8H8C - chains B and A of the 4 polymer chains in the assembly; structure by electron microscopy, 3.36 A resolution.

Chain B (and A):
Name: Putative Rhs-family protein
From: Vibrio parahaemolyticus serotype O3:K6 (strain RIMD 2210633)
Notes: chain A of this document is another copy of the same molecule, construct and numbering; everything in this record applies to it too
UniProt: Q87PI5 (Q87PI5_VIBPA); numbering as in UniProt (aligned over 1-1131)
Sequence (1152 residues; row label = number of the first residue in the row; numbers below 1 keep their minus sign (Met-20 is residue -20)):
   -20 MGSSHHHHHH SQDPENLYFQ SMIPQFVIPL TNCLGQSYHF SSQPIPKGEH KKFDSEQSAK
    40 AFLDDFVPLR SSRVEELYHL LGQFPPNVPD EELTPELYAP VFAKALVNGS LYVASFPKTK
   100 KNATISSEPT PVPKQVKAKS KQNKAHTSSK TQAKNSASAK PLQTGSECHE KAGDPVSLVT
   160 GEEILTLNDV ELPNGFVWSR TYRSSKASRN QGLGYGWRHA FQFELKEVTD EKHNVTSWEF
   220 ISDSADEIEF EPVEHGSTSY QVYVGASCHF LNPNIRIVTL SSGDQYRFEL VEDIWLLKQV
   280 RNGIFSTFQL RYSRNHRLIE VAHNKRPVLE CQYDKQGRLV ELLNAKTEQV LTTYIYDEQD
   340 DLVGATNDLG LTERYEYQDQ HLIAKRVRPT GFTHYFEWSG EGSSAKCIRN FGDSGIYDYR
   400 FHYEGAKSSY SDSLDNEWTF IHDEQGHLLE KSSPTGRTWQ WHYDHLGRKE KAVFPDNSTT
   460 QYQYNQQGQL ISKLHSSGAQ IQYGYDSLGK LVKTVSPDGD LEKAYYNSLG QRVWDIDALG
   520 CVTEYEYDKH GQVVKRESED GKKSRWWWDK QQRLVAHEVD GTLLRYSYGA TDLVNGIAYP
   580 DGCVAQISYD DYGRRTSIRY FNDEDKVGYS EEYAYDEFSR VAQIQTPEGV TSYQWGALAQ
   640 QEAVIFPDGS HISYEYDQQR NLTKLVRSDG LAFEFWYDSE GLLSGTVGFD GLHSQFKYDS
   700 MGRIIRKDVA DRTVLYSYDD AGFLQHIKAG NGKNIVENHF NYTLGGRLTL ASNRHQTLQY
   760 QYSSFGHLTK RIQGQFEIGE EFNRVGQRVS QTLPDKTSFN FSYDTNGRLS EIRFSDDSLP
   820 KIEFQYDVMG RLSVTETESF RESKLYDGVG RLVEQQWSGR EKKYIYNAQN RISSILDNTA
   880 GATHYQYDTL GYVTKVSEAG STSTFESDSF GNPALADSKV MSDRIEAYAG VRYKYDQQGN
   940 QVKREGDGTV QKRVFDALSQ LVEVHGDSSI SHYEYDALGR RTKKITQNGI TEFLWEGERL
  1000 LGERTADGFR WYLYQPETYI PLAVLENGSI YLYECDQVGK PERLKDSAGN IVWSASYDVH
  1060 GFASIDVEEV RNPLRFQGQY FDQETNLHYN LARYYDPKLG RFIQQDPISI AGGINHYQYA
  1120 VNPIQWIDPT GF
Not modelled in the structure: -20 to 148, 218-236
Sequence notes: initiating methionine (-20); expression tag (-19 to 0)

Chain B / chain A interface:
Residue-residue contacts (24):
  Tyr484(B) - Ser763(A)
  Val491(B) - Phe764(A)
  Lys492(B) - Ser763(A)
  Gly498(B) - Lys502(A)  hydrogen bond (backbone-side chain)
  Asp499(B) - Lys502(A)
  Lys502(B) - Leu518(A)  hydrogen bond (side chain-backbone)
  Lys502(B) - Phe764(A)
  Ala503(B) - Phe764(A)
  Tyr504(B) - Glu780(A)  hydrogen bond
  Trp513(B) - Arg783(A)
  Tyr761(B) - Asp485(A)
  Ser762(B) - Tyr504(A)
  Ser763(B) - Val491(A)
  Ser763(B) - Lys502(A)  hydrogen bond (backbone-side chain)
  Ser763(B) - Ala503(A)  hydrogen bond (side chain-backbone)
  Phe764(B) - Lys502(A)
  Phe764(B) - Ala503(A)
  Phe764(B) - Trp513(A)  hydrophobic
  Glu780(B) - Tyr504(A)  hydrogen bond
  Glu780(B) - Asn506(A)  hydrogen bond
  Phe781(B) - Tyr504(A)  hydrogen bond (backbone-side chain)
  Asn782(B) - Trp513(A)
  Arg783(B) - Trp513(A)
  Arg783(B) - Glu523(A)  salt bridge
Also at the interface, not in a pair above, chain B (22 interface residues in all): Gly483, Leu518, Gln760, His766, Thr768
Also at the interface, not in a pair above, chain A (17 interface residues in all): Ser486, Leu500, Ser507, Gly519

Overview:
22 residues of chain B face 17 of chain A across their interface; the contacts include 8 hydrogen bonds and 1
salt bridge. Polar pairs include Arg783(B)-Glu523(A), Gly498(B)-Lys502(A) and Lys502(B)-Leu518(A).
Both chains are Putative Rhs-family protein (Vibrio parahaemolyticus serotype O3:K6 (strain RIMD 2210633)).
Entry 8H8C (Type VI secretion system effector RhsP in its post-autoproteolysis and dimeric form) was
determined by electron microscopy together with 8H8A and 8H8B from the same study.
